1OV3 - chains A and B of the 4 polymer chains in the assembly; structure by X-ray diffraction, 1.80 A resolution.

[Chain A (and B)]
Name: Neutrophil cytosol factor 1
Organism: Homo sapiens
Notes: chain B of this document is another copy of the same molecule, construct and numbering; everything in this record applies to it too
UniProtKB: P14598 (NCF1_HUMAN); numbering as in UniProt (aligned over 156-285)
Chain sequence (138 residues; row label = number of the first residue in the row):
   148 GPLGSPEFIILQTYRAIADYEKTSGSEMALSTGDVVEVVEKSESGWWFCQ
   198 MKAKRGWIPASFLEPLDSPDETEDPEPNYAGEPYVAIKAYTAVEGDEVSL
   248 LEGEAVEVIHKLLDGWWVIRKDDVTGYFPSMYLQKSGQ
Disordered / not traced: 148-149, 284-285 (chain B: 148-151, 218-222, 284-285)
Sequence notes: expression tag (148-155)
Swiss-Prot annotation at these positions:
  - natural variant: Asp166 (N166D: this construct carries the variant)
  - mutagenesis: Trp263 (W263R: Abolishes autoinhibition and promotes phospholipid binding)
What the authors report for this chain:
  - mutagenesis - G192S (over 50-fold), G262S: decreased binding to Flavocytochrome b558 alpha polypeptide
  - mutagenesis - G192S: decreased binding to peptide2
  - mutagenesis - G262S: abolished binding to peptide2
  - mutagenesis - W193R: decreased binding to Flavocytochrome b558 alpha polypeptide (citing earlier work)
  - mutagenesis - W263R: unchanged binding to Flavocytochrome b558 alpha polypeptide (citing earlier work)

[Chain A / chain B interface]
Residue-residue contacts (122):
  Leu150(A) - Ile157(B)  hydrophobic
  Gly151(A) - Phe155(B)
  Gly151(A) - Ile156(B)  hydrogen bond (backbone-backbone)
  Pro153(A) - Pro153(B)
  Pro153(A) - Glu154(B)
  Pro153(A) - Ile156(B)  hydrophobic
  Phe155(A) - Ser152(B)
  Thr160(A) - Leu213(B)
  Tyr161(A) - Glu211(B)
  Tyr161(A) - Pro212(B)
  Tyr161(A) - Leu213(B)
  Arg162(A) - Phe209(B)
  Arg162(A) - Leu210(B)
  Arg162(A) - Glu211(B)  hydrogen bond (backbone-backbone)
  Arg162(A) - Leu213(B)  hydrogen bond (side chain-backbone)
  Ala163(A) - Phe209(B)
  Ala163(A) - Leu210(B)  hydrophobic
  Ile164(A) - Ser208(B)
  Ile164(A) - Phe209(B)  hydrogen bond (backbone-backbone)
  Ile164(A) - Glu211(B)
  Ala165(A) - Phe209(B)
  Asp166(A) - Phe209(B)
  Tyr167(A) - Pro206(B)  hydrophobic
  Tyr167(A) - Phe209(B)  hydrophobic
  Ser173(A) - Gly203(B)
  Ser173(A) - Trp204(B)  hydrogen bond (backbone-backbone)
  Glu174(A) - Trp204(B)
  Met175(A) - Lys201(B)
  Met175(A) - Arg202(B)
  Met175(A) - Gly203(B)
  Met175(A) - Trp204(B)  hydrogen bond (backbone-backbone)
  Met175(A) - Ile205(B)
  Leu177(A) - Ile205(B)  hydrophobic
  Val183(A) - Leu210(B)  hydrophobic
  Val186(A) - Arg202(B)
  Ser189(A) - Trp204(B)
  Glu190(A) - Ser277(B)  hydrogen bond (backbone-side chain)
  Ser191(A) - Gly262(B)
  Ser191(A) - Ser277(B)
  Gly192(A) - Pro206(B)
  Gly192(A) - Ala207(B)  hydrogen bond (backbone-backbone)
  Gly192(A) - Leu260(B)
  Gly192(A) - Asp261(B)
  Gly192(A) - Gly262(B)
  Trp193(A) - Trp204(B)
  Trp193(A) - Ile205(B)
  Trp193(A) - Pro206(B)
  Trp194(A) - Gly203(B)
  Trp194(A) - Trp204(B)
  Trp194(A) - Ile205(B)  hydrogen bond (backbone-backbone)
  Trp194(A) - Ala207(B)
  Trp194(A) - Leu210(B)  hydrophobic
  Phe195(A) - Arg202(B)
  Phe195(A) - Gly203(B)
  Phe195(A) - Trp204(B)
  Cys196(A) - Arg202(B)
  Cys196(A) - Gly203(B)  hydrogen bond (backbone-backbone)
  Cys196(A) - Ile205(B)  hydrophobic
  Gln197(A) - Lys201(B)
  Gln197(A) - Arg202(B)  hydrogen bond
  Met198(A) - Lys201(B)  hydrogen bond (backbone-backbone)
  Ala200(A) - Met198(B)
  Lys201(A) - Met175(B)
  Lys201(A) - Gln197(B)
  Lys201(A) - Met198(B)  hydrogen bond (backbone-backbone)
  Arg202(A) - Glu174(B)
  Arg202(A) - Met175(B)
  Arg202(A) - Cys196(B)
  Arg202(A) - Gln197(B)
  Gly203(A) - Ser173(B)
  Gly203(A) - Glu174(B)
  Gly203(A) - Met175(B)
  Gly203(A) - Trp194(B)
  Gly203(A) - Phe195(B)
  Gly203(A) - Cys196(B)  hydrogen bond (backbone-backbone)
  Trp204(A) - Ser173(B)  hydrogen bond (backbone-backbone)
  Trp204(A) - Glu174(B)
  Trp204(A) - Met175(B)  hydrogen bond (backbone-backbone)
  Trp204(A) - Trp193(B)
  Trp204(A) - Trp194(B)
  Trp204(A) - Phe195(B)
  Ile205(A) - Met175(B)
  Ile205(A) - Leu177(B)  hydrophobic
  Ile205(A) - Gly192(B)
  Ile205(A) - Trp193(B)
  Ile205(A) - Trp194(B)  hydrogen bond (backbone-backbone)
  Ile205(A) - Cys196(B)  hydrophobic
  Pro206(A) - Tyr167(B)  hydrophobic
  Pro206(A) - Gly192(B)
  Pro206(A) - Trp193(B)
  Ala207(A) - Gly192(B)  hydrogen bond (backbone-backbone)
  Ala207(A) - Trp194(B)
  Ser208(A) - Ile164(B)
  Phe209(A) - Ala163(B)
  Phe209(A) - Ile164(B)  hydrogen bond (backbone-backbone)
  Phe209(A) - Ala165(B)  hydrophobic
  Phe209(A) - Asp166(B)
  Phe209(A) - Tyr167(B)  hydrophobic
  Phe209(A) - Leu177(B)  hydrophobic
  Leu210(A) - Tyr161(B)  hydrophobic
  Leu210(A) - Arg162(B)
  Leu210(A) - Ala163(B)  hydrophobic
  Leu210(A) - Val183(B)  hydrophobic
  Leu210(A) - Trp194(B)  hydrophobic
  Glu211(A) - Tyr161(B)
  Glu211(A) - Arg162(B)  hydrogen bond (backbone-backbone)
  Glu211(A) - Ile164(B)
  Pro212(A) - Tyr161(B)
  Leu213(A) - Thr160(B)
  Leu213(A) - Tyr161(B)
  Leu213(A) - Arg162(B)  hydrogen bond (backbone-side chain)
  Glu220(A) - Tyr161(B)  hydrogen bond
  Leu260(A) - Gly192(B)
  Asp261(A) - Gly192(B)
  Gly262(A) - Glu190(B)
  Gly262(A) - Ser191(B)
  Gly262(A) - Gly192(B)
  Trp264(A) - Glu190(B)
  Ser277(A) - Glu190(B)  hydrogen bond (side chain-backbone)
  Ser277(A) - Ser191(B)
  Met278(A) - Ser191(B)
  Met278(A) - Trp193(B)
Other interface residues (no listed pair), chain A (52 interface residues in all): Ser152, Val182, Glu187
Other interface residues (no listed pair), chain B (51 interface residues in all): Val182, Val185, Glu187, Ser189, Ala200, Met278

[In short]
The interface between chain A and chain B involves 52 residues on one side and 51 on the other; the contacts
include 23 hydrogen bonds. Polar contacts include Arg162(A)-Leu213(B), Glu190(A)-Ser277(B) and
Gln197(A)-Arg202(B). From the paper: G192S, G262S and W193R of chain A reduce binding to Flavocytochrome b558
alpha polypeptide; G192S of chain A reduces binding to peptide2.
Chain A and chain B are both Neutrophil cytosol factor 1 (Homo sapiens); the structure, Structure of the
p22phox-p47phox complex, was determined by X-ray diffraction, deposited together with 1NG2.
